1E7A - chain A; structure by X-ray diffraction, 2.20 A resolution.

# Chain A
Name: Serum albumin
Organism: Homo sapiens
Reference sequence: P02768 (ALBU_HUMAN); residues 1-585 here correspond to UniProt positions 25-609 (UniProt number = residue number + 24)
Amino-acid sequence (585 residues; each row starts with the number of its first residue):
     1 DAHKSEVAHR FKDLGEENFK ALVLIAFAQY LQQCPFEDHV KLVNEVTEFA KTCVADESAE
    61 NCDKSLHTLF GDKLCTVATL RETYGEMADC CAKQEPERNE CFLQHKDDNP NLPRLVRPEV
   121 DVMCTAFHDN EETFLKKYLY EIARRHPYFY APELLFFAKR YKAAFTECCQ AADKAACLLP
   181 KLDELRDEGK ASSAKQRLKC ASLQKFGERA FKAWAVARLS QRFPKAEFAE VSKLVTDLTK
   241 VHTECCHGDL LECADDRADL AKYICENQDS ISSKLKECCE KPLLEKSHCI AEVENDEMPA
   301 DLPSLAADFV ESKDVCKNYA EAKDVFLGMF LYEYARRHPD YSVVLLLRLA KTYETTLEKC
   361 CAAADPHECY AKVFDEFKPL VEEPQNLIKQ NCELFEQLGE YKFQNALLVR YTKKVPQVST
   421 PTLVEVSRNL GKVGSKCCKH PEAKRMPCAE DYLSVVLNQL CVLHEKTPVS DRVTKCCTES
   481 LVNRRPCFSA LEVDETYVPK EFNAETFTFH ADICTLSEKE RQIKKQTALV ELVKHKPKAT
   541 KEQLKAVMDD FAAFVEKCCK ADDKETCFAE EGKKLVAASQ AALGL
Not modelled in the structure: 1-4, 583-585
Disulfide bonds: Cys53-Cys62, Cys75-Cys91, Cys90-Cys101, Cys124-Cys169, Cys168-Cys177, Cys200-Cys246, Cys245-Cys253, Cys265-Cys279, Cys278-Cys289, Cys316-Cys361, Cys360-Cys369, Cys392-Cys438, Cys437-Cys448, Cys461-Cys477, Cys476-Cys487, Cys514-Cys559, Cys558-Cys567
Small-molecule neighbours:
  - 2,6-bis(1-methylethyl)phenol (PFL), molecule 1: Leu387, Ile388, Asn391, Cys392, Phe403, Leu407, Arg410, Tyr411, Leu430, Val433, Gly434, Cys438, Ala449, Leu453
  - 2,6-bis(1-methylethyl)phenol (PFL), molecule 2: Phe502, Phe509, Ala528, Glu531, Leu532, His535, Val547, Phe551, Val576, Ser579, Gln580

# In short
Chain A binds 2,6-bis(1-methylethyl)phenol.
Chain A is Serum albumin (Homo sapiens); the structure, Crystal structure of human serum albumin complexed
with the general anesthetic propofol, was determined by X-ray diffraction together with 1E78, 1E7B and 1E7C
from the same study.
